Entry 6ONS (X-ray diffraction, 2.48 A resolution); this record covers chain A.

Chain A:
Name: Carbon monoxide dehydrogenase
Source organism: Desulfovibrio vulgaris
Notes: EC 1.2.7.4
UniProtKB: A0A0E0T3I2 (A0A0E0T3I2_DESVR); residues 2-629 here = UniProt positions 2-629
Sequence (637 residues; numbered -7 to 629; the number before each row is that of its first residue; numbers below 1 keep their minus sign (Met-7 is residue -7)):
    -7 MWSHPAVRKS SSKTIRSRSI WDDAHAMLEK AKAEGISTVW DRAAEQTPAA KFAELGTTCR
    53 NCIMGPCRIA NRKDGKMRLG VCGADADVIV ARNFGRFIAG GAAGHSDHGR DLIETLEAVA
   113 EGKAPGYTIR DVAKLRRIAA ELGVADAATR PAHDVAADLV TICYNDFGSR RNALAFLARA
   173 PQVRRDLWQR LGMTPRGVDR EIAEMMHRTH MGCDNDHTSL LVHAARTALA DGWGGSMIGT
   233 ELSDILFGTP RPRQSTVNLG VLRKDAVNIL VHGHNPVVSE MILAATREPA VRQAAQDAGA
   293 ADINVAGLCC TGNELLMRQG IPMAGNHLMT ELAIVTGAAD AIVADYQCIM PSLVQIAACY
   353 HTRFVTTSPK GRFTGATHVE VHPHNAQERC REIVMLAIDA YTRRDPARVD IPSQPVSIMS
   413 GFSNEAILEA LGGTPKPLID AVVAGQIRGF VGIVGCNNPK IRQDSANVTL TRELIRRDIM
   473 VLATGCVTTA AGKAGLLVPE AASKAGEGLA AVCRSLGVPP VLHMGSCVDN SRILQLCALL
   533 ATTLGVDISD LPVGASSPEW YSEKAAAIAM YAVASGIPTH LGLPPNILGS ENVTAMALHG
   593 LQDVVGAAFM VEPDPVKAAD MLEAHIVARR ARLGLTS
Unresolved in the structure: -7 to 3, 41-44, 629
Sequence notes: expression tag (-7 to 1); engineered mutation Ala42 (Cys in A0A0E0T3I2), Ala45 (Cys in A0A0E0T3I2)
Bound ions: 4Fe-4S cluster Fe: Cys51, Cys54, Cys59, Cys74; fe(4)-ni(1)-S(4) cluster Fe: His266, Cys302, Cys340, Cys448, Cys478
Small-molecule neighbours:
  - 4Fe-4S cluster (SF4): Cys51, Arg52, Asn53, Cys54, Met56, Gly57, Pro58, Cys59, Gly72, Val73, Cys74, Ala76, Ile81, Arg84, Met203
  - fe(4)-ni(1)-S(4) cluster (XCC): His266, Cys301, Cys302, His319, Cys340, Gly447, Cys448, Gly477, Cys478, Cys519, Tyr553, Ser554, Lys556
Reported in the primary citation:
  - mutagenesis - C42A/C45A: abolished catalytic activity
  - conformationally variable residues (order/disorder transition): Ala41 to Phe44

Summary:
Ligands of chain A: 4Fe-4S cluster and fe(4)-ni(1)-S(4) cluster. Cys51, Cys54, Cys59 and Cys74 form the 4Fe-4S
cluster Fe site. His266, Cys302, Cys340, Cys448 and Cys478 form the fe(4)-ni(1)-S(4) cluster Fe site. The
paper reports that C42A/C45A abolish catalytic activity; conformational variability at Ala41.
Chain A is Carbon monoxide dehydrogenase (Desulfovibrio vulgaris); the structure, Crystal structure of
Desulfovibrio vulgaris carbon monoxide dehydrogenase with the D-cluster ligating cysteines mutated to alanines
..., was determined by X-ray diffraction, deposited together with 6ONC and 6OND.
